Entry 4PS3 (X-ray diffraction, 2.90 A resolution); this record covers chain A.

Chain A:
Molecule: Phosphatidylinositol 4,5-bisphosphate 3-kinase catalytic subunit gamma isoform
From: Homo sapiens
Notes: EC 2.7.1.153, 2.7.11.1; fragment: catalytic domain
Reference sequence: P48736 (PK3CG_HUMAN); residues 144-1102 here = UniProt positions 144-1102
Amino-acid sequence (966 residues; numbered 143 to 1108; the number before each row is that of its first residue):
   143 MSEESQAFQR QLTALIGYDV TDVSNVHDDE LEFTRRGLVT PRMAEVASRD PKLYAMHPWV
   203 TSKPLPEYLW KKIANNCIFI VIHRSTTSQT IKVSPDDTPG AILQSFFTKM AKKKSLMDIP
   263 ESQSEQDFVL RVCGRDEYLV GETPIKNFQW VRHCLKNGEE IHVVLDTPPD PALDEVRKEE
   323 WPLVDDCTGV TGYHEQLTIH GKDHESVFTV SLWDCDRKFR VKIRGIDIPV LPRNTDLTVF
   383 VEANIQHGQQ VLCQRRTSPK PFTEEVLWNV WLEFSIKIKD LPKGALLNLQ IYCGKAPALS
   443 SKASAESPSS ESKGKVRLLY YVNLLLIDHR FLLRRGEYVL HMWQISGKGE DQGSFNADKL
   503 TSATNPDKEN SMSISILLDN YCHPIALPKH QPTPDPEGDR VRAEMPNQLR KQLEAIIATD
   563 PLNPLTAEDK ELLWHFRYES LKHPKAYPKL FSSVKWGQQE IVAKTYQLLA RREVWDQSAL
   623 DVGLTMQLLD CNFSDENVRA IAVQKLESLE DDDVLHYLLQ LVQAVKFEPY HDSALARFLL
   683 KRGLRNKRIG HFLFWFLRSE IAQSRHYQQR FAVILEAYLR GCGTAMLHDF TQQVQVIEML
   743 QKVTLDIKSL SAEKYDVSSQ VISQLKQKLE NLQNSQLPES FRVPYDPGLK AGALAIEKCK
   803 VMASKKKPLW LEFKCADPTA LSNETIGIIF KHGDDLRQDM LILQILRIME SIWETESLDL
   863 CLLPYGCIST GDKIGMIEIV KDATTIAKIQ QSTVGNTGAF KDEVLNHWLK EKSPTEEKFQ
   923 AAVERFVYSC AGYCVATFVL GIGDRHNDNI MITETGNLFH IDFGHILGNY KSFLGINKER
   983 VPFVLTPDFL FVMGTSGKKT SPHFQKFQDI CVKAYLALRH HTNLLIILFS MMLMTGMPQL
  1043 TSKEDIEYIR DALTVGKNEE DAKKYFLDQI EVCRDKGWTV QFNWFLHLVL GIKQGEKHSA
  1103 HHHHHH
Disordered / not traced: 143, 255-267, 324-356, 436-458, 490-496, 523-524, 529-543, 968-980, 1093-1108
Differences from the reference sequence: initiating methionine (143); conflict Arg-459 (Gln in P48736); expression tag (1103-1108)
UniProt features mapped onto this chain:
  - region: Val-803 to Lys-809 (G-loop), Gly-943 to Asn-951 (Catalytic loop), His-962 to Thr-988 (Activation loop)
  - binding site (ATP): Gly-829 to Leu-838, Leu-864 to Thr-872, Phe-961 to Leu-969
  - modified residue: Thr-1024 (Phosphothreonine), Ser-1101 (Phosphoserine)
  - natural variant: Arg-1021 (R1021P: In IMD97), Asn-1085 (N1085S: In IMD97)
  - mutagenesis: Lys-833 (K833R: Loss of kinase activity. Loss of autophosphorylation. Reduced inflammatory reactions but no alterations in cardiac contractility), Arg-947 (R947P: Abolishes protein and lipid kinase activity. Does not abolish interaction with GRK2), Ser-1101 (S1101A/Q: Loss of autophosphorylation. No effect on phosphatidylinositol-4,5-bisphosphate 3-kinase activity)
Residues lining bound ligands: 2WH (1-[6-(5-methoxypyridin-3-yl)-1,3-benzothiazol-2-yl]-3-[2-(1-propyl-1H-imidazol-4-yl)ethyl]urea): Pro-810, Trp-812, Glu-814, Thr-827, Gly-829, Ile-831, Lys-833, Tyr-867, Ile-879, Glu-880, Ile-881, Val-882, Lys-883, Asp-884, Ala-885, Met-953, Phe-961, Ile-963, Asp-964

In short:
Ligands of chain A: compound 2WH. From UniProt: 28 ATP-binding residues and 3 mutagenesis sites.
Chain A is Phosphatidylinositol 4,5-bisphosphate 3-kinase catalytic subunit gamma isoform (Homo sapiens); the
structure, Structure of PI3K gamma in complex with
1-[6-(5-methoxypyridin-3-yl)-1,3-benzothiazol-2-yl]-3-[2-(1-propyl-1H-imidazol-4-yl)ethyl]urea, was determined
by X-ray diffraction (same publication as 4PS7 and 4PS8).
